PDB entry 8DDW | electron microscopy, 4.70 A resolution (low resolution: residue-level contacts below are approximate; hydrogen-bond / salt-bridge calls are withheld) | chains D and I of the 10 polymer chains in the assembly

== Chain D ==
Protein: Transient receptor potential cation channel, subfamily M, member 3
Source organism: Mus musculus
Reference sequence: Q5F4S7 (Q5F4S7_MOUSE); residue numbers follow UniProt; this construct covers 1-1371
Sequence (1371 residues; row label = number of the first residue in the row):
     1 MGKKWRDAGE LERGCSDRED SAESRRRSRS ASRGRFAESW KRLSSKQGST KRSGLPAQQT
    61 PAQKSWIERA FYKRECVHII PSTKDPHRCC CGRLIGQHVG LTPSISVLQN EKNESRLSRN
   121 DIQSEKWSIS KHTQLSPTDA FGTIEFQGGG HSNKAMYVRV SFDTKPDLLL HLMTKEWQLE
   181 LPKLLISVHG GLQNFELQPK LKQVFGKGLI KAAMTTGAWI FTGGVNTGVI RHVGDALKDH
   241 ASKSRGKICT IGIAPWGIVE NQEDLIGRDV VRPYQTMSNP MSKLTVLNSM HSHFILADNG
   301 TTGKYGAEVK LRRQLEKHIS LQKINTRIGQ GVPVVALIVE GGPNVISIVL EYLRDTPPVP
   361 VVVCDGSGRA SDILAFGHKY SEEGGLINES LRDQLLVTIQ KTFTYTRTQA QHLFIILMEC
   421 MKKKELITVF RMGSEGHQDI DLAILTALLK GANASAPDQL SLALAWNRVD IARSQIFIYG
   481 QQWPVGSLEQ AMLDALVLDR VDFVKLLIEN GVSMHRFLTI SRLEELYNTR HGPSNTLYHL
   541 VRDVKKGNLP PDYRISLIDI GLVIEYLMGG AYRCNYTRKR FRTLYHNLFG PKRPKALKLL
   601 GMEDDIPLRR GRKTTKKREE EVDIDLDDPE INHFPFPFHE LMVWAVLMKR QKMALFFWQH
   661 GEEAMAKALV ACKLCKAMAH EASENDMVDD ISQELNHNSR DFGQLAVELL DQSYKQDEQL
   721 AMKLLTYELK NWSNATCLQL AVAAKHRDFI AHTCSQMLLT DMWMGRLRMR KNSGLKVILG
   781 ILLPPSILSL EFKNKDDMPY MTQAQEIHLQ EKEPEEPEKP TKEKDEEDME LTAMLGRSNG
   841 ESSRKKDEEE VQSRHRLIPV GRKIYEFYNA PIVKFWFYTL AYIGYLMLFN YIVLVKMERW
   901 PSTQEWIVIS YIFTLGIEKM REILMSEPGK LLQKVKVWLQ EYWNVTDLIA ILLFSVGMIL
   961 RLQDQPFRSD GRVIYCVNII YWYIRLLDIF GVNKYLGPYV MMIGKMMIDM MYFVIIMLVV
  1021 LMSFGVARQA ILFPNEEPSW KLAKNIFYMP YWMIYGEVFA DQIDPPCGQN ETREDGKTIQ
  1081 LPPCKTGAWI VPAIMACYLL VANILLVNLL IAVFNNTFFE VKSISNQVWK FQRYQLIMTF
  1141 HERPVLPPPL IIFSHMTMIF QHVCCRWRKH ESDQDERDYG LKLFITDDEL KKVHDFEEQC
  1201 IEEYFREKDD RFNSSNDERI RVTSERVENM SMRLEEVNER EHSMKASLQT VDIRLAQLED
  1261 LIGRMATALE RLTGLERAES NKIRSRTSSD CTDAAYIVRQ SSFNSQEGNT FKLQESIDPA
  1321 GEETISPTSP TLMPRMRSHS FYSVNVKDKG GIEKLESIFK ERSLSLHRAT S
Not modelled in the structure: 1-128, 383-396, 605-624, 763-992, 1010-1107, 1143-1176, 1244-1371

== Chain I ==
Protein: Guanine nucleotide-binding protein G(I)/G(S)/G(T) subunit beta-1
Source organism: Homo sapiens
Reference sequence: P62873 (GBB1_HUMAN); residue numbers follow UniProt; this construct covers 2-340
Sequence (339 residues; each row starts with the number of its first residue):
     2 SELDQLRQEA EQLKNQIRDA RKACADATLS QITNNIDPVG RIQMRTRRTL RGHLAKIYAM
    62 HWGTDSRLLV SASQDGKLII WDSYTTNKVH AIPLRSSWVM TCAYAPSGNY VACGGLDNIC
   122 SIYNLKTREG NVRVSRELAG HTGYLSCCRF LDDNQIVTSS GDTTCALWDI ETGQQTTTFT
   182 GHTGDVMSLS LAPDTRLFVS GACDASAKLW DVREGMCRQT FTGHESDINA ICFFPNGNAF
   242 ATGSDDATCR LFDLRADQEL MTYSHDNIIC GITSVSFSKS GRLLLAGYDD FNCNVWDALK
   302 ADRAGVLAGH DNRVSCLGVT DDGMAVATGS WDSFLKIWN
Not modelled in the structure: 2-3
Curated features (UniProtKB/Swiss-Prot):
  - modified residue: S2 (N-acetylserine), H266 (Phosphohistidine)

== How chain D and chain I interact ==
Contacting residue pairs - 16 pairs, chain D then chain I:
  P550(D) - L117(I)
  P551(D) - L117(I)
  K595(D) - Y145(I)
  K595(D) - D186(I)
  K595(D) - M188(I)
  A596(D) - Y145(I)
  K598(D) - D228(I)
  K598(D) - N230(I)
  L599(D) - Y59(I)
  L599(D) - M101(I)
  L599(D) - Y145(I)
  L599(D) - W332(I)
  L600(D) - Y59(I)
  L600(D) - W99(I)
  L600(D) - W332(I)
  G601(D) - W332(I)
Interface residues without a listed pair, chain D (11 interface residues in all): N548, L549, E603
Interface residues without a listed pair, chain I (13 interface residues in all): Q75, G162, R314

== Overview ==
The interface between chain D and chain I involves 11 residues on one side and 13 on the other.
Here chain D is Transient receptor potential cation channel, subfamily M, member 3 (Mus musculus) and chain I
is Guanine nucleotide-binding protein G(I)/G(S)/G(T) subunit beta-1 (Homo sapiens). Entry 8DDW (cryo-EM
structure of TRPM3 ion channel in complex with Gbg, tethered by ALFA-nanobody) was determined by electron
microscopy, deposited together with 8DDQ, 8DDR, 8DDS, 8DDT, 8DDU, 8DDV and 4 further entries.
